Entry 8TMH (electron microscopy, 3.10 A resolution); this record covers chains H and C of the 9 polymer chains in the assembly.

[Chain H]
Molecule: sAB C18 Heavy Chain
From: Homo sapiens
Chain sequence (237 residues; each row starts with the number of its first residue):
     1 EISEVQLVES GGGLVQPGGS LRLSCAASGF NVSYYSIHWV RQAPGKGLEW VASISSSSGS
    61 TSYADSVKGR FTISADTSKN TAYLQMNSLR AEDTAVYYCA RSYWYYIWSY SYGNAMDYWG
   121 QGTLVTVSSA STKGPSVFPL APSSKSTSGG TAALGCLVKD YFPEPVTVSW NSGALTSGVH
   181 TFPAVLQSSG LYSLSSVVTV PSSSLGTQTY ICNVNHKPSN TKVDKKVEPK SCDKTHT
Unresolved in the structure: 1, 128-237
Cystine bridges: Cys25-Cys99

[Chain C]
Molecule: Cobalt/magnesium transport protein CorA
From: Thermotoga maritima
UniProt: Q9WZ31 (CORA_THEMA); residue numbers follow UniProt; this construct covers 1-351
Chain sequence (373 residues; numbered -21 to 351; the number before each row is that of its first residue; numbers below 1 keep their minus sign (Met-21 is residue -21)):
   -21 MGSSHHHHHH SSGRENLYFQ GHMEEKRLSA KKGLPPGTLV YTGKYREDFE IEVMNYSIEE
    39 FREFKTTDVE SVLPFRDSST PTWINITGIH RTDVVQRVGE FFGIHPLVLE DILNVHQRPK
    99 VEFFENYVFI VLKMFTYDKN LHELESEQVS LILTKNCVLM FQEKIGDVFD PVRERIRYNR
   159 GIIRKKRADY LLYSLIDALV DDYFVLLEKI DDEIDVLEEE VLERPEKETV QRTHQLKRNL
   219 VELRKTIWPL REVLSSLYRD VPPLIEKETV PYFRDVYDHT IQIADTVETF RDIVSGLLDV
   279 YLSSVSNKTN EVMKVLTIIA TIFMPLTFIA GIYGMNFEYM PELRWKWGYP VVLAVMGVIA
   339 VIMVVYFKKK KWL
Unresolved in the structure: -21 to 15
Construct notes: initiating methionine (-21); expression tag (-20 to 0)

[Chain H / chain C interface]
Residue-residue contacts (14; chain H residue first):
  Trp108(H) - Asp189(C)  hydrogen bond
  Trp108(H) - Thr267(C)
  Trp108(H) - Phe268(C)  hydrophobic
  Trp108(H) - Ile271(C)  hydrophobic
  Ser109(H) - Gln260(C)  hydrogen bond (backbone-side chain)
  Ser109(H) - Asp263(C)
  Ser109(H) - Thr264(C)
  Tyr110(H) - Phe182(C)  hydrophobic
  Tyr110(H) - Leu185(C)  hydrogen bond (side chain-backbone)
  Tyr110(H) - Glu186(C)
  Tyr110(H) - Asp189(C)  hydrogen bond
  Tyr110(H) - Gln260(C)
  Tyr110(H) - Thr264(C)  hydrogen bond (backbone-side chain)
  Tyr112(H) - Gln260(C)

[Summary]
Chain H and chain C form an interface of 4 and 10 residues respectively; the contacts include 5 hydrogen
bonds. Among the polar pairs are Trp108(H)-Asp189(C), Ser109(H)-Gln260(C) and Tyr110(H)-Leu185(C).
Here chain H is sAB C18 Heavy Chain (Homo sapiens) and chain C is Cobalt/magnesium transport protein CorA
(Thermotoga maritima). Entry 8TMH (Cryo-EM structure of CorA in complex with conformation-specific synthetic
antibody C18 and 100 uM MgCl2, State ...) was determined by electron microscopy.
